Entry 6Z9P (electron microscopy, 3.90 A resolution); this record covers chains U and V of the 16 polymer chains in the assembly.

== Chain U (and V) ==
Molecule: DNA-directed RNA polymerase subunit alpha
Organism: Escherichia coli
Notes: EC 2.7.7.6; chain V of this document is another copy of the same molecule, construct and numbering; everything in this record applies to it too
UniProtKB: P0A7Z4 (RPOA_ECOLI); numbering as in UniProt (aligned over 1-329)
Sequence (329 residues; each row starts with the number of its first residue):
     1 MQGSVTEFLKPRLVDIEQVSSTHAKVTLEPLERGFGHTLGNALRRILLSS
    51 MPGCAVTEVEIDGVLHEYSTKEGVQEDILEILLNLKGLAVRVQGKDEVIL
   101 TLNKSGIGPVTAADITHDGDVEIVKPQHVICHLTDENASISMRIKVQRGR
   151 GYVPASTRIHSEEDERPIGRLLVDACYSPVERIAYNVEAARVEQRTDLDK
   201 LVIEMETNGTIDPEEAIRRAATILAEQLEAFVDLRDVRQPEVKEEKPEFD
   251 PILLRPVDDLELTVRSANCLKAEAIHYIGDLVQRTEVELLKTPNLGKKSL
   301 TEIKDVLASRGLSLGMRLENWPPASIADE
Unresolved in the structure: 1-3, 326-329 (chain V: 1-4, 240-329)
Swiss-Prot annotation at these positions:
  - region: E162 to E165 (Required for interaction with Crp at class II promoters)
  - modified residue: R265 (ADP-ribosylarginine), K297 (N6-acetyllysine), K298 (N6-acetyllysine)
  - mutagenesis: R45 (R45C: In rpoA112; temperature-sensitive, blocks RNA polymerase assembly), E162 to E165 (5-fold decrease in CRP-class II promoter-dependent transcription), E165 (E165K: 5-fold decrease in CRP-class II promoter-dependent transcription), R191 (R191C: In rpoA101; temperature-sensitive)

== Interface between chain U and chain V ==
Pairs across the interface (72; chain U residue first):
  S4(U) - R150(V)
  V5(U) - R150(V)  hydrogen bond (backbone-side chain)
  T6(U) - P52(V)
  T6(U) - R148(V)
  T6(U) - R150(V)
  F8(U) - R150(V)
  F8(U) - I223(V)  hydrophobic
  F8(U) - Q227(V)
  L9(U) - Q227(V)  hydrogen bond (backbone-side chain)
  K10(U) - E226(V)
  K10(U) - Q227(V)
  K10(U) - E229(V)
  P11(U) - Q227(V)
  P11(U) - A230(V)
  R12(U) - F231(V)
  L13(U) - F231(V)
  L28(U) - F231(V)  hydrophobic
  L31(U) - Q227(V)
  F35(U) - S50(V)
  F35(U) - Q227(V)
  T38(U) - A42(V)
  T38(U) - R45(V)
  N41(U) - N41(V)  hydrogen bond
  A42(U) - T38(V)
  R45(U) - G34(V)  hydrogen bond (side chain-backbone)
  R45(U) - H37(V)
  R45(U) - T38(V)
  I46(U) - F35(V)  hydrophobic
  S49(U) - F35(V)
  S50(U) - F8(V)
  R150(U) - E7(V)  hydrogen bond (side chain-backbone)
  R150(U) - F8(V)
  R150(U) - E32(V)  salt bridge
  E215(U) - R238(V)  salt bridge
  R218(U) - F231(V)
  R218(U) - L234(V)
  R219(U) - T6(V)  hydrogen bond (side chain-backbone)
  R219(U) - F8(V)
  A221(U) - L228(V)  hydrophobic
  A221(U) - F231(V)  hydrophobic
  A221(U) - V232(V)
  T222(U) - D233(V)
  I223(U) - F8(V)  hydrophobic
  I223(U) - F35(V)  hydrophobic
  L224(U) - L39(V)  hydrophobic
  L224(U) - L228(V)  hydrophobic
  A225(U) - V232(V)  hydrophobic
  E226(U) - K10(V)  hydrogen bond (backbone-side chain)
  Q227(U) - L9(V)  hydrogen bond (side chain-backbone)
  Q227(U) - F35(V)
  L228(U) - L43(V)  hydrophobic
  L228(U) - A221(V)
  L228(U) - L224(V)  hydrophobic
  L228(U) - A225(V)
  E229(U) - K10(V)  salt bridge
  A230(U) - P11(V)  hydrophobic
  F231(U) - L28(V)  hydrophobic
  F231(U) - L39(V)  hydrophobic
  F231(U) - L43(V)  hydrophobic
  F231(U) - A221(V)
  V232(U) - R218(V)
  V232(U) - A221(V)  hydrophobic
  V232(U) - T222(V)
  D233(U) - R218(V)
  L234(U) - R218(V)  hydrogen bond (backbone-side chain)
  R235(U) - L13(V)
  R235(U) - R218(V)
  D236(U) - L13(V)
  V237(U) - L13(V)
  R238(U) - L13(V)
  R238(U) - V14(V)  hydrogen bond (side chain-backbone)
  Q239(U) - R12(V)
Also at the interface, not in a pair above, chain U (47 interface residues in all): E7, R33, G34, L39, P52
Also at the interface, not in a pair above, chain V (47 interface residues in all): V5, I16, V26, L31, I46, E214, I217

== Overview ==
The chain U/chain V interface involves 47 residues from each chain; the contacts include 10 hydrogen bonds and
3 salt bridges. Among the polar pairs are R150(U)-E32(V), E215(U)-R238(V) and E229(U)-K10(V). From UniProt: 6
mutagenesis sites on chain U.
Chain U and chain V are both DNA-directed RNA polymerase subunit alpha (Escherichia coli); the structure,
Transcription termination intermediate complex 1, was determined by electron microscopy (same publication as
6Z9Q, 6Z9R, 6Z9S, 6Z9T, 7ADB, 7ADC, 7ADD and 7ADE).
